PDB entry 7RS5 | electron microscopy, 3.90 A resolution | chains A and K of the 27 polymer chains in the assembly

Chain A:
Protein: Tubulin alpha-1A chain
Source organism: Sus scrofa
UniProt: P02550 (TBA1A_PIG); residues 1-451 here = UniProt positions 1-451
Sequence (451 residues; each row starts with the number of its first residue):
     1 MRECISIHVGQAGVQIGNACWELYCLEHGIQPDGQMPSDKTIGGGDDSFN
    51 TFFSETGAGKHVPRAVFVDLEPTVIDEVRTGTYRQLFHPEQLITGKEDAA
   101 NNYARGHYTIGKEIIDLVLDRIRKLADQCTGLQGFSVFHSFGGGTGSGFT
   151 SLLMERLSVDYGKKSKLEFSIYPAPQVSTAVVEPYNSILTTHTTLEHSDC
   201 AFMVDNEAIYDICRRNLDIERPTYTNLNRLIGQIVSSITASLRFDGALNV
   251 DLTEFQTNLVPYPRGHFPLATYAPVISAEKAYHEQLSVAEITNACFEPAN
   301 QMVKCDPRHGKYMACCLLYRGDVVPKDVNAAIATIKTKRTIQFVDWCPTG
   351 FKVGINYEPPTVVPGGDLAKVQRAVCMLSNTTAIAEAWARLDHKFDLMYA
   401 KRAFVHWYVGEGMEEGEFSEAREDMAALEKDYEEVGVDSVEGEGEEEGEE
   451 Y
Disordered / not traced: 1, 38-48, 440-451
Differences from the reference sequence: conflict Gly265 (Ala in P02550)
Bound ions: Mg2+: Asp98 (together with GTP)
Small-molecule neighbours: GTP: Gly10, Gln11, Ala12, Gln15, Ile16, Asp69, Asp98, Ala99, Ala100, Asn101, Ser140, Gly142, Gly143, Gly144, Thr145, Gly146, Ile171, Thr179, Glu183, Asn206, Tyr224, Leu227, Asn228, Ile231
Swiss-Prot annotation at these positions:
  - active site: Glu254
  - binding site (GTP): Gly10, Gln11, Ala12, Gln15, Glu71, Ala99, Ser140, Gly143, Gly144, Thr145, Gly146, Thr179, Glu183, Asn206, Tyr224, Asn228, Leu252
  - binding site (Mg(2+)): Glu71
  - site: Tyr451 (Involved in polymerization)
  - modified residue: Lys40 (N6-acetyllysine), Tyr282 (3'-nitrotyrosine), Ser439 (Phosphoserine), Glu443 (5-glutamyl polyglutamate), Glu445 (5-glutamyl polyglutamate), Tyr451 (3'-nitrotyrosine)

Chain K:
Protein: yeast kinesin-8/ Kip3
Source organism: Saccharomyces cerevisiae
Sequence (355 residues; numbered 1 to 438; 83 numbers in that range are skipped by the numbering (no residue carries them; nothing is unmodelled there); the number before each row is that of its first residue):
     1 MNVPETRQSSIVVAIRVRPFTSMEKTRLV
    86 IRKIVDCVDDRMLIFDPADRN
   134 SNATNKFSSQRRRHGGEIKFVFDKLFDETSSQARVYKETTSPLLDSVLDG
   184 FNSTVFAYGATGCGKTYTVSGTPSQPGIIFLAMEELFNKITDLKDEKDFE
   234 ISLSYLEIYNERIRDLLKPETPSKRLVIREDTQNHIKVANLSYHHPNTVE
   284 DVMDLVVQGNINRTTSPTEANEVSSRSHAVLQIHIMQTNKLVDLTSQHTF
   334 ATLSIIDLAGSERAAATRNRGIRLHEGANINRSLLALGNCINALCLNDGS
   384 RSCHIPYRDSKLTRLLKFSLGGNCKTVMIVCISPSSSHYDETLNTLKYAN
   434 RAKEI
Disordered / not traced: 1-8, 438
Bound ions: Mg2+: Thr199, Ser308 (together with AMP-PNP)
Small-molecule neighbours: AMP-PNP (ANP; phosphoaminophosphonic acid-adenylate ester): Arg18, Pro19, Ala193, Thr194, Gly195, Cys196, Gly197, Lys198, Thr199, Tyr200, Asn304, Ser307, Ser308, Arg309, Ala342, Gly343
From the paper describing this entry:
  - contacts within the chain: His268-Phe333, Glu345-Arg356 (salt bridge)
  - catalytic residues: Glu345 (citing earlier work)
  - mutagenesis - R356A: unchanged catalytic activity on soluble tubulin
  - mutagenesis - K257A/R262A (10-fold), R351A/R353A (1.8-fold): decreased binding to free tubulin
  - mutagenesis - R351A/R353A: abolished localization to MT plus-end
  - mutagenesis - R351A/R353A: decreased binding to soluble tubulin
  - mutagenesis - R351A/R353A: unchanged catalytic activity (tubulin-stimulated ATPase activity)
  - mutagenesis - K257A/R262A: unchanged catalytic activity on free tubulin
  - mutagenesis - R356A (2-fold): increased catalytic activity on MT-stimulated
  - mutagenesis - R356A: unchanged binding to curved tubulin

Interface between chain A and chain K:
Contacting residue pairs (28):
  Tyr108(A) - Ala347(K)  hydrophobic
  Tyr108(A) - Ala348(K)  hydrophobic
  Thr109(A) - Leu357(K)
  Lys112(A) - Asn352(K)
  Glu113(A) - Arg353(K)  salt bridge
  Arg264(A) - Gln143(K)  hydrogen bond (side chain-backbone)
  Val405(A) - Leu368(K)  hydrophobic
  His406(A) - Leu368(K)
  Val409(A) - Asn364(K)
  Val409(A) - Arg365(K)
  Val409(A) - Leu368(K)  hydrophobic
  Gly410(A) - Ala361(K)
  Gly410(A) - Arg365(K)
  Glu411(A) - Ala347(K)
  Gly412(A) - Ala347(K)
  Gly412(A) - Asn364(K)
  Glu414(A) - Asn427(K)
  Glu415(A) - Arg434(K)  salt bridge
  Gly416(A) - Asn427(K)
  Gly416(A) - Lys430(K)
  Ser419(A) - Lys430(K)  hydrogen bond
  Glu420(A) - Arg146(K)  salt bridge
  Glu420(A) - Lys430(K)  salt bridge
  Glu423(A) - Arg145(K)  salt bridge
  Ala426(A) - Arg145(K)
  Ala427(A) - Arg145(K)
  Asp431(A) - Gln143(K)
  Glu434(A) - Gln143(K)  hydrogen bond
Interface residues without a listed pair, chain A (24 interface residues in all): Arg402, Met413, Glu417
Interface residues without a listed pair, chain K (18 interface residues in all): Arg144, Leu426, Tyr431
From the paper, about this interface:
  - interface residues, chain K: Arg353(K)

Summary:
Chain A and chain K form an interface of 24 and 18 residues respectively, with 3 hydrogen bonds and 5 salt
bridges. Among the polar pairs are Glu113(A)-Arg353(K), Glu415(A)-Arg434(K) and Glu420(A)-Arg146(K). Bound to
chain A: GTP. From the paper: the catalytic residue Glu345(K); K257A/R262A and R351A/R353A of chain K reduce
binding to free tubulin.
Chain A is Tubulin alpha-1A chain (Sus scrofa) and chain K is yeast kinesin-8/ Kip3 (Saccharomyces
cerevisiae); the structure, Cryo-EM structure of Kip3 (AMPPNP) bound to Taxol-Stabilized Microtubules, was
determined by electron microscopy (same publication as 7RS6).
